7JG9 - chains b and d of the 20 polymer chains in the assembly; structure by electron microscopy, 3.40 A resolution.

Chain b:
Name: ATP synthase subunit b
Organism: Mycolicibacterium smegmatis
Reference sequence: A0A0D6IV98 (A0A0D6IV98_MYCSM); numbering as in UniProt (aligned over 1-170)
Sequence (170 residues; row label = number of the first residue in the row):
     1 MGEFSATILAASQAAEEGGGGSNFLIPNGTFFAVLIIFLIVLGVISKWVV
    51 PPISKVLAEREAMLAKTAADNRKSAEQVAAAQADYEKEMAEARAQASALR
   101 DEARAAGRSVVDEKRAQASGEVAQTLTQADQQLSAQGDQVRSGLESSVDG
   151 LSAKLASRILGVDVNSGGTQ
Unresolved in the structure: 1-26, 165-170

Chain d:
Name: ATP synthase subunit b-delta
Organism: Mycolicibacterium smegmatis
Reference sequence: A0R203 (ATPFD_MYCS2); numbering as in UniProt (aligned over 1-445)
Sequence (445 residues; row label = number of the first residue in the row):
     1 MSIFIGQLIGFAVIAFIIVKWVVPPVRTLMRNQQEAVRAALAESAEAAKK
    51 LADADAMHAKALADAKAESEKVTEEAKQDSERIAAQLSEQAGSEAERIKA
   101 QGAQQIQLMRQQLIRQLRTGLGAEAVNKAAEIVRAHVADPQAQSATVDRF
   151 LSELEQMAPSSVVIDTAATSRLRAASRQSLAALVEKFDSVAGGLDADGLT
   201 NLADELASVAKLLLSETALNKHLAEPTDDSAPKVRLLERLLSDKVSATTL
   251 DLLRTAVSNRWSTESNLIDAVEHTARLALLKRAEIAGEVDEVEEQLFRFG
   301 RVLDAEPRLSALLSDYTTPAEGRVALLDKALTGRPGVNQTAAALLSQTVG
   351 LLRGERADEAVIDLAELAVSRRGEVVAHVSAAAELSDAQRTRLTEVLSRI
   401 YGRPVSVQLHVDPELLGGLSITVGDEVIDGSIASRLAAAQTGLPD
Unresolved in the structure: 158-168, 332-336, 445

How chain b and chain d interact:
Pairs across the interface (5):
  Thr67(b) with Glu43(d); Ser44(d)
  Asp70(b) with Ala47(d)
  Ser152(b) with Ala125(d); Ala129(d)
Also at the interface, not in a pair above, chain b (11 interface residues in all): Met63, Gln77, Ala81, Ala103, Gly107, Val111, Val148, Ala156
Also at the interface, not in a pair above, chain d (11 interface residues in all): Ala48, Ala54, His58, Ala84, Leu87, Ala91

In short:
The chain b/chain d interface involves 11 residues from each chain.
Chain b is ATP synthase subunit b and chain d is ATP synthase subunit b-delta, both from Mycolicibacterium
smegmatis; the structure, Cryo-EM structure of bedaquiline-saturated mycobacterium smegmatis ATP synthase
rotational state 2 (backbone model), was determined by electron microscopy, deposited together with 7JG5,
7JG6, 7JG7, 7JG8, 7JGA, 7JGB and 7JGC.
